Entry 8FU4 (X-ray diffraction, 1.60 A resolution); this record covers chains A and C of the 3 polymer chains in the assembly.

== Chain A ==
Protein: HLA-A*02:01 alpha chain
Organism: Homo sapiens
UniProt: Q53Z42 (Q53Z42_HUMAN); residues 1-275 here correspond to UniProt positions 25-299 (UniProt number = residue number + 24)
Amino-acid sequence (275 residues; row label = number of the first residue in the row):
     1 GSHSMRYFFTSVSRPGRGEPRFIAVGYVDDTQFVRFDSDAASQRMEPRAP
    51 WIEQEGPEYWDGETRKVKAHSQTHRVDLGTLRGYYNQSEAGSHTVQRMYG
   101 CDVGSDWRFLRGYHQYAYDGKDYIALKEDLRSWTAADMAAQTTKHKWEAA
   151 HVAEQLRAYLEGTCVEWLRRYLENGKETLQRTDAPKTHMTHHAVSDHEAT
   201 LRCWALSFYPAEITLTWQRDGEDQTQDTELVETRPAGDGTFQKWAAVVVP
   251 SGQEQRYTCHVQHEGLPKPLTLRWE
Disulfides: C101-C164, C203-C259
Metal / ion sites: Cd2+: H151, E154, H191

== Chain C ==
Protein: Tlf: tlfdepppl
Organism: synthetic construct
Amino-acid sequence (9 residues; numbered 1 to 9; the number before each row is that of its first residue):
     1 TLFDEPPPL

== Interface between chain A and chain C ==
Residue-residue contacts (43):
  M5(A) - T1(C)
  Y7(A) - T1(C)  hydrogen bond (side chain-backbone)
  Y7(A) - L2(C)  hydrophobic
  F9(A) - L2(C)  hydrophobic
  M45(A) - L2(C)  hydrophobic
  E63(A) - T1(C)  hydrogen bond
  E63(A) - L2(C)  hydrogen bond (side chain-backbone)
  R65(A) - D4(C)  salt bridge
  K66(A) - T1(C)  hydrogen bond
  K66(A) - L2(C)  hydrogen bond (side chain-backbone)
  K66(A) - D4(C)
  V67(A) - L2(C)
  A69(A) - E5(C)
  H70(A) - F3(C)
  H70(A) - P6(C)
  T73(A) - E5(C)
  T73(A) - P6(C)  hydrogen bond (side chain-backbone)
  T73(A) - P7(C)
  T73(A) - P8(C)
  D77(A) - P8(C)
  D77(A) - L9(C)  hydrogen bond (side chain-backbone)
  T80(A) - L9(C)
  L81(A) - L9(C)  hydrophobic
  R97(A) - P6(C)
  Y99(A) - L2(C)
  Y99(A) - F3(C)  hydrogen bond (side chain-backbone)
  Y116(A) - L9(C)  hydrophobic
  Y123(A) - L9(C)
  T143(A) - L9(C)  hydrogen bond (side chain-backbone)
  K146(A) - L9(C)  hydrogen bond (side chain-backbone)
  W147(A) - P7(C)
  W147(A) - P8(C)  hydrogen bond (side chain-backbone)
  W147(A) - L9(C)  hydrophobic
  V152(A) - P7(C)  hydrophobic
  Q155(A) - F3(C)
  Q155(A) - D4(C)  hydrogen bond (side chain-backbone)
  L156(A) - F3(C)
  Y159(A) - T1(C)  hydrogen bond (side chain-backbone)
  Y159(A) - L2(C)
  Y159(A) - F3(C)  hydrophobic
  T163(A) - T1(C)
  W167(A) - T1(C)
  Y171(A) - T1(C)  hydrogen bond (side chain-backbone)
Other interface residues (no listed pair), chain A (31 interface residues in all): Y59, V76, Y84

== Overview ==
The interface between chain A and chain C involves 31 residues on one side and 9 on the other; the contacts
include 14 hydrogen bonds and 1 salt bridge. Polar contacts include R65(A)-D4(C), Y7(A)-T1(C) and
E63(A)-T1(C).
Chain A is HLA-A*02:01 alpha chain (Homo sapiens) and chain C is Tlf: tlfdepppl (synthetic construct); the
structure, HCMV US11 peptide binding to HLA-A*02:01, was determined by X-ray diffraction (same publication as
8FRT).
